PDB entry 5CFD | X-ray diffraction, 2.50 A resolution | chains B and D of the 4 polymer chains in the assembly

[Chain B]
Protein: VP3
Source organism: Saffold virus
UniProtKB: C0MHL9 (C0MHL9_9PICO); residues 1-232 here correspond to UniProt positions 415-646 (UniProt number = residue number + 414)
Sequence (232 residues; numbered 1 to 232; the number before each row is that of its first residue):
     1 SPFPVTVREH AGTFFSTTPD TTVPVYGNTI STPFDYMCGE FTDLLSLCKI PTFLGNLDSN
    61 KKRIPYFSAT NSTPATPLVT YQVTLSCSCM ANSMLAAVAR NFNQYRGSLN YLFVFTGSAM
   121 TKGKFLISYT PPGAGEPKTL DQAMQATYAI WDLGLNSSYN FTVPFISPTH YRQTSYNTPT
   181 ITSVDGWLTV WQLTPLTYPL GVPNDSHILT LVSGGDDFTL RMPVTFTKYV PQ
Reported in the primary citation:
  - conformationally variable residues (side-chain flip): Cys-87, Cys-89

[Chain D]
Protein: VP4
Source organism: Saffold virus
UniProtKB: C0MHL9 (C0MHL9_9PICO); residues 15-38 here correspond to UniProt positions 86-109 (UniProt number = residue number + 71)
Sequence (24 residues; numbered 15 to 38; the number before each row is that of its first residue):
    15 GNEGVIINNY YSNQYQNSID LSAN

[Chain B / chain D interface]
Residue-residue contacts - 31 pairs, chain B then chain D:
  Thr-17(B) / Asn-16(D)
  Pro-19(B) / Asn-16(D)
  Pro-19(B) / Glu-17(D)
  Pro-19(B) / Gly-18(D)  hydrogen bond (backbone-backbone)
  Pro-19(B) / Val-19(D)
  Asp-20(B) / Val-19(D)
  Thr-21(B) / Glu-17(D)
  Thr-21(B) / Asn-23(D)  hydrogen bond
  Thr-21(B) / Gln-30(D)
  Thr-22(B) / Gln-30(D)
  Val-23(B) / Tyr-25(D)
  Pro-24(B) / Tyr-25(D)
  Pro-24(B) / Tyr-29(D)
  Pro-24(B) / Gln-30(D)
  Gly-27(B) / Tyr-29(D)
  Asn-28(B) / Gln-28(D)  hydrogen bond (backbone-backbone)
  Asn-28(B) / Tyr-29(D)
  Asn-28(B) / Ile-33(D)
  Thr-29(B) / Ser-32(D)
  Thr-29(B) / Ile-33(D)  hydrogen bond (backbone-backbone)
  Ile-30(B) / Ile-33(D)
  Ile-30(B) / Leu-35(D)  hydrophobic
  Ser-31(B) / Ser-32(D)
  Ser-31(B) / Ile-33(D)  hydrogen bond (backbone-backbone)
  Ser-31(B) / Asp-34(D)
  Pro-33(B) / Leu-35(D)
  Pro-33(B) / Ala-37(D)  hydrophobic
  Phe-34(B) / Asp-34(D)
  Asp-35(B) / Ser-36(D)  hydrogen bond
  Asp-35(B) / Ala-37(D)  hydrogen bond (side chain-backbone)
  Asp-35(B) / Asn-38(D)  hydrogen bond
Also at the interface, not in a pair above, chain B (16 interface residues in all): Thr-18

[Summary]
The chain B/chain D interface involves 16 residues from each chain, with 8 hydrogen bonds. Among the polar
pairs are Thr-21(B)/Asn-23(D), Asp-35(B)/Ser-36(D) and Asp-35(B)/Ala-37(D). From the paper: conformational
variability at Cys-87(B) and Cys-89(B).
Chain B is VP3 and chain D is VP4, both from Saffold virus; the structure, Crystal Structure of DTT treated
Human Cardiovirus SAFV-3, was determined by X-ray diffraction together with 5CFC and 5A8F from the same study.
